Entry 8IUN (electron microscopy, 2.85 A resolution); this record covers chains 3 and 5 of the 36 polymer chains in the assembly.

# Chain 3 (and 5)
Protein: Alpha subunit of light-harvesting 1
From: Roseiflexus castenholzii
Notes: chain 5 of this document is another copy of the same molecule, construct and numbering; everything in this record applies to it too
UniProt: Q83XD1 (Q83XD1_9CHLR); residue numbers follow UniProt; this construct covers 1-42
Chain sequence (42 residues; numbered 1 to 42; the number before each row is that of its first residue):
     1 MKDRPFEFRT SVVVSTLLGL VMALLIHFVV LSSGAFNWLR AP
Unresolved in the structure: 1-2, 42
Residues lining bound ligands:
  - bacteriochlorophyll a (BCL), molecule 1: Phe6, Phe8, Ser11, Val12, Ser15
  - bacteriochlorophyll a (BCL), molecule 2: Phe6, Ser11, Val14, Ser15, Leu18, Ile26
  - bacteriochlorophyll a (BCL), molecule 3: Val12, Thr16, Gly19, Leu20, Ala23, His27, Val30, Phe36, Trp38
  - bacteriochlorophyll a (BCL), molecule 4: Gly19, Met22, Ala23, Ile26, His27, Val30, Phe36
  - gamma-Carotene (U4Z): Val12, Ser15, Thr16, Leu18, Gly19, Met22, Val29

# Interface between chain 3 and chain 5
Residue-residue contacts (9):
  Arg9(3) - Pro5(5)  hydrogen bond (side chain-backbone)
  Arg9(3) - Phe6(5)
  Arg9(3) - Glu7(5)  salt bridge
  Val12(3) - Phe6(5)  hydrophobic
  Leu20(3) - Leu18(5)  hydrophobic
  Leu39(3) - Ala35(5)  hydrophobic
  Leu39(3) - Phe36(5)  hydrophobic
  Arg40(3) - Ala35(5)
  Ala41(3) - Gly34(5)
Interface residues without a listed pair, chain 3 (7 interface residues in all): Val13
Interface residues without a listed pair, chain 5 (10 interface residues in all): Met22, Val30, Ser33

# Overview
7 residues of chain 3 and 10 residues of chain 5 are in contact, with 1 hydrogen bond and 1 salt bridge. Polar
pairs include Arg9(3)-Glu7(5) and Arg9(3)-Pro5(5). Chain 3 binds 4 copies of bacteriochlorophyll a and
gamma-Carotene.
Chain 3 and chain 5 are both Alpha subunit of light-harvesting 1 (Roseiflexus castenholzii); the structure,
Cryo-EM structure of the CRT-LESS RC-LH core complex from roseiflexus castenholzii, was determined by electron
microscopy, deposited together with 8IUG.
